3GVK - chains A and B of the 3 polymer chains in the assembly; structure by X-ray diffraction, 1.84 A resolution.

[Chain A (and B)]
Protein: Endo-N-acetylneuraminidase
Source organism: Enterobacteria phage K1F
Notes: EC 3.2.1.129; chain B of this document is another copy of the same molecule, construct and numbering; everything in this record applies to it too
Reference sequence: Q858B1 (Q858B1_BPK1F); residues 246-910 here = UniProt positions 246-910
Amino-acid sequence (670 residues; each row starts with the number of its first residue):
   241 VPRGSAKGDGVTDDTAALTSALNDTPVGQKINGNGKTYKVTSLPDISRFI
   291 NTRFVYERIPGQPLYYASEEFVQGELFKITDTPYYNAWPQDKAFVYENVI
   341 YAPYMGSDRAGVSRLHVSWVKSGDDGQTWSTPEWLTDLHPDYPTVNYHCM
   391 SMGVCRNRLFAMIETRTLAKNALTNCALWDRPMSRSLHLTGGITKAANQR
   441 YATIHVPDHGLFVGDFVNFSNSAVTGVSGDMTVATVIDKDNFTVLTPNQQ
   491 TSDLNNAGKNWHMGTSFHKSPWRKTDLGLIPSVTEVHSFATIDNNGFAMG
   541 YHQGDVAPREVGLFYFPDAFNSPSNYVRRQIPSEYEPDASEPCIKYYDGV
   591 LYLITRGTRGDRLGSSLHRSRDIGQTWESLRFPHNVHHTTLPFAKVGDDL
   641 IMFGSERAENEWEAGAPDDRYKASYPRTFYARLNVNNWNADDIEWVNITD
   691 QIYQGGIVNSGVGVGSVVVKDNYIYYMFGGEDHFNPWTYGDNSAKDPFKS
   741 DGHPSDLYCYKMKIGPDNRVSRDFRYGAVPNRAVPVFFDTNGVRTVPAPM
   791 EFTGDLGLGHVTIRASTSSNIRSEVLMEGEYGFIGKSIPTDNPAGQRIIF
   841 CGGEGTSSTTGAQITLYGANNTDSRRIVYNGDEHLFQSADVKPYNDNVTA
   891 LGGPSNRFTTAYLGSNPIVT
Not modelled in the structure: 241-266 (chain B: 241-244)
Sequence notes: expression tag (241-245); engineered mutation Ala350 (His in Q858B1)
Ion coordination: Na+: Thr322, Tyr324, His743, Ser745, Asp746

[How chain A and chain B interact]
Pairs across the interface (371; chain A residue first):
  Val267(A) with Lys753(B); Ile754(B)
  Gln269(A) with Asn274(B); Gly275(B); Asn291(B)
  Lys270(A) with Gln313(B)
  Leu283(A) with Asn758(B), hydrogen bond (backbone-side chain)
  Pro284(A) with Asp757(B); Asn758(B), hydrogen bond (backbone-side chain)
  Asp285(A) with Lys753(B), salt bridge; Pro756(B); Asp757(B), hydrogen bond (side chain-backbone); Asn758(B)
  Ile286(A) with Asp757(B), hydrogen bond (backbone-backbone); Asn758(B); Arg759(B); Val760(B)
  Ser287(A) with Gln313(B), hydrogen bond (backbone-side chain); Lys753(B), hydrogen bond; Asp757(B)
  Arg288(A) with Lys753(B)
  Ala307(A) with Val760(B)
  Glu315(A) with Arg765(B)
  Leu316(A) with Asp763(B); Phe764(B); Arg765(B), hydrogen bond (backbone-backbone)
  Phe317(A) with Arg765(B)
  Lys318(A) with Phe764(B); Arg765(B), hydrogen bond (backbone-backbone); Tyr766(B); Gly767(B), hydrogen bond (backbone-backbone); Ala768(B), hydrogen bond (backbone-backbone)
  Ile319(A) with Ala768(B)
  Thr320(A) with Ala768(B)
  Asp321(A) with Tyr766(B), hydrogen bond; Ala768(B); Val769(B); Asn771(B), hydrogen bond (backbone-backbone); Arg772(B), salt bridge
  Thr322(A) with Asn771(B); Arg772(B), hydrogen bond (backbone-side chain); Phe777(B)
  Pro323(A) with Asn771(B); Arg772(B); Pro775(B), hydrophobic
  Tyr324(A) with Phe777(B), hydrophobic; Pro787(B)
  Gln367(A) with Arg765(B), hydrogen bond; Gly767(B)
  Thr368(A) with Gly767(B)
  Trp369(A) with Gly767(B), hydrogen bond (backbone-backbone); Val769(B)
  Ser370(A) with Val769(B)
  Thr371(A) with Val769(B); Val776(B); Phe778(B)
  Pro372(A) with Asn771(B); Phe777(B); Phe778(B), hydrogen bond (backbone-backbone)
  Glu373(A) with Phe778(B)
  Trp374(A) with Phe777(B); Phe778(B), hydrogen bond (backbone-backbone); Asp779(B); Thr780(B)
  Leu375(A) with Thr780(B)
  Thr376(A) with Thr780(B)
  Asp377(A) with Asp779(B); Thr780(B), hydrogen bond
  His508(A) with Asn781(B); Gly782(B)
  Glu649(A) with Arg759(B), salt bridge
  Tyr661(A) with His428(B); His502(B)
  Ala663(A) with Asn338(B)
  Tyr665(A) with Asp365(B), hydrogen bond; Lys710(B), hydrogen bond; Arg759(B); Arg762(B)
  Asn687(A) with Val760(B)
  Ile688(A) with Val760(B)
  Thr689(A) with Val760(B); Ser761(B)
  Asp690(A) with Arg759(B); Val760(B); Ser761(B), hydrogen bond (backbone-backbone); Arg762(B)
  Ile692(A) with Gly363(B); Asp364(B)
  Gly695(A) with His428(B), hydrogen bond (backbone-side chain)
  Gly696(A) with Ser426(B); His428(B)
  Asp722(A) with Gly363(B)
  His723(A) with Asn338(B); Val339(B); Gly363(B), hydrogen bond (backbone-backbone); Asp365(B), salt bridge
  Phe724(A) with Val339(B), hydrophobic; Lys361(B); Ser362(B); Gly363(B)
  Asn725(A) with Ser426(B), hydrogen bond
  Trp727(A) with Ser424(B); Arg425(B); Ser426(B)
  Tyr729(A) with Arg425(B); Ser426(B), hydrogen bond (backbone-side chain); His428(B); Asn458(B); Ser460(B); His502(B); Gly504(B)
  Gly730(A) with Phe456(B); Asn458(B)
  Asp731(A) with Phe456(B); Ser506(B), hydrogen bond; His508(B); Lys509(B)
  Phe738(A) with Pro775(B), hydrophobic; Pro787(B), hydrophobic; Ala788(B), hydrophobic
  Ser740(A) with His508(B)
  Asp741(A) with Lys361(B), salt bridge; Arg772(B), hydrogen bond (backbone-side chain)
  His743(A) with Arg772(B)
  Asp746(A) with Arg772(B), salt bridge
  Tyr748(A) with Phe764(B), hydrophobic
  Phe764(A) with Arg765(B), hydrogen bond (backbone-side chain)
  Pro770(A) with Pro770(B)
  Arg772(A) with Arg784(B), hydrogen bond (backbone-side chain)
  Ala773(A) with Val769(B), hydrophobic; Val776(B); Arg784(B), hydrogen bond (backbone-side chain)
  Val774(A) with Val774(B), hydrophobic; Val776(B), hydrophobic
  Pro775(A) with Arg784(B)
  Phe778(A) with Ser740(B)
  Arg784(A) with Pro323(B); Phe738(B), hydrogen bond (side chain-backbone)
  Ala788(A) with Arg784(B)
  Pro789(A) with Val783(B)
  Met790(A) with Arg784(B); Val786(B), hydrophobic
  Glu791(A) with Val783(B); Arg784(B), hydrogen bond (backbone-backbone); Thr785(B); Val786(B), hydrogen bond (backbone-backbone); Arg804(B), salt bridge
  Phe792(A) with Val786(B); Phe792(B), hydrophobic
  Thr793(A) with Thr785(B); Val786(B), hydrogen bond (backbone-backbone); Pro787(B)
  Gly794(A) with Val786(B); Pro787(B); Ala788(B)
  Asp795(A) with Pro789(B); Met790(B), hydrogen bond (backbone-backbone)
  Leu796(A) with Met790(B); Phe792(B), hydrophobic
  Gly797(A) with Met790(B), hydrogen bond (backbone-backbone); Glu791(B), hydrogen bond (backbone-side chain); Phe792(B), hydrogen bond (backbone-backbone)
  Leu798(A) with Phe792(B); Leu796(B), hydrophobic
  Gly799(A) with Phe792(B), hydrogen bond (backbone-backbone)
  His800(A) with Asp795(B); Leu796(B), hydrogen bond (backbone-backbone)
  Val801(A) with Leu796(B); Leu798(B), hydrophobic
  Thr802(A) with Leu796(B), hydrogen bond (backbone-backbone); Gly797(B); Leu798(B), hydrogen bond (backbone-backbone)
  Ile803(A) with Leu798(B); Gly799(B)
  Arg804(A) with Leu798(B), hydrogen bond (backbone-backbone)
  Ser806(A) with Gly799(B); His800(B), hydrogen bond (side chain-backbone)
  Thr807(A) with His800(B)
  Arg812(A) with Thr846(B)
  Glu814(A) with His800(B), salt bridge; Val801(B), hydrogen bond (backbone-backbone)
  Val815(A) with Val801(B); Ile803(B), hydrophobic
  Leu816(A) with His800(B); Val801(B), hydrogen bond (backbone-backbone); Thr802(B); Ile803(B), hydrogen bond (backbone-backbone); Glu844(B)
  Met817(A) with Ile803(B); Ser813(B)
  Glu818(A) with Thr802(B); Ile803(B), hydrogen bond (backbone-backbone); Arg804(B), salt bridge; Ser813(B), hydrogen bond (backbone-side chain)
  Gly819(A) with Ala805(B); Ile811(B)
  Glu820(A) with Ile811(B), hydrogen bond (backbone-backbone)
  Tyr821(A) with Ile811(B); Arg812(B), hydrogen bond; Ser813(B), hydrogen bond (backbone-backbone)
  Gly822(A) with Ser813(B)
  Phe823(A) with Arg812(B); Ser813(B), hydrogen bond (backbone-backbone); Glu814(B); Val815(B), hydrogen bond (backbone-backbone); Leu816(B), hydrophobic
  Ile824(A) with Val815(B)
  Gly825(A) with Val815(B), hydrogen bond (backbone-backbone); Leu816(B); Met817(B), hydrogen bond (backbone-backbone)
  Lys826(A) with Met817(B), hydrogen bond (side chain-backbone); Glu818(B), hydrogen bond (side chain-backbone); Gly819(B), hydrogen bond (side chain-backbone); Glu820(B); Tyr821(B); Gly822(B)
  Ser827(A) with Met817(B), hydrogen bond (backbone-backbone); Glu818(B)
  Pro829(A) with Gly819(B); Glu820(B)
  Asn832(A) with Glu820(B), hydrogen bond
  Gly835(A) with Glu820(B)
  Gln836(A) with Glu820(B)
  Arg837(A) with Glu820(B), salt bridge; Tyr821(B); Gly822(B), hydrogen bond (backbone-backbone)
  Ile838(A) with Met817(B), hydrophobic; Gly822(B)
  Ile839(A) with Tyr821(B), hydrophobic; Gly822(B), hydrogen bond (backbone-backbone); Phe823(B); Ile824(B), hydrogen bond (backbone-backbone)
  Phe840(A) with Ile824(B); Phe840(B), hydrophobic; Leu856(B)
  Cys841(A) with Phe823(B), hydrophobic; Ile824(B), hydrogen bond (backbone-backbone); Gly825(B); Lys826(B); Ile838(B); Leu856(B)
  Gly842(A) with Lys826(B); Gln836(B); Ile838(B); Leu856(B); Gly858(B), hydrogen bond (backbone-backbone)
  Gly843(A) with Phe823(B); Gly825(B); Lys826(B), hydrogen bond (backbone-backbone); Gln836(B)
  Glu844(A) with Phe823(B); Lys826(B), hydrogen bond (backbone-backbone); Ile828(B); Gln836(B), hydrogen bond; Asn860(B)
  Gly845(A) with Phe823(B)
  Thr846(A) with Tyr821(B); Phe823(B)
  Ser848(A) with Arg865(B), hydrogen bond (backbone-side chain)
  Thr849(A) with Ala859(B)
  Thr850(A) with Gly858(B); Ala859(B), hydrogen bond (backbone-backbone)
  Gly851(A) with Tyr857(B); Gly858(B); Ala859(B); Arg865(B), hydrogen bond (backbone-side chain)
  Ala852(A) with Leu856(B); Tyr857(B), hydrogen bond (backbone-backbone); Arg865(B); Arg866(B); Ile867(B), hydrophobic
  Ile854(A) with Ile854(B), hydrophobic; Leu856(B), hydrophobic
  Arg865(A) with Ser878(B)
  Tyr869(A) with Tyr869(B); Phe876(B)
  Asn870(A) with Arg865(B), hydrogen bond; Ile867(B)
  Gly871(A) with Arg865(B); Ile867(B)
  Asp872(A) with Ser864(B); Arg865(B), salt bridge
  Glu873(A) with Arg865(B); Arg866(B), salt bridge; Ile867(B), hydrogen bond (backbone-backbone)
  His874(A) with Ile867(B); Tyr869(B), hydrogen bond
  Leu875(A) with Arg866(B); Ile867(B), hydrogen bond (backbone-backbone); Val868(B); Tyr869(B), hydrogen bond (backbone-backbone)
  Phe876(A) with Tyr869(B), hydrophobic; His874(B); Phe876(B), hydrophobic
  Gln877(A) with Val868(B); Tyr869(B), hydrogen bond (backbone-backbone); Asn870(B), hydrogen bond; Gly871(B); His874(B), hydrogen bond (backbone-side chain)
  Ser878(A) with Asn870(B), hydrogen bond; Gly871(B)
  Ala879(A) with Gly871(B); Asp872(B); Glu873(B); His874(B)
  Asp880(A) with His874(B)
  Val881(A) with His874(B)
  Lys882(A) with His874(B), hydrogen bond (backbone-backbone); Leu875(B); Phe876(B), hydrogen bond (backbone-backbone)
  Pro883(A) with Phe876(B)
  Tyr884(A) with Phe876(B), hydrogen bond (backbone-backbone); Gln877(B)
  Asn887(A) with Gly904(B)
  Thr889(A) with Ala879(B); Asp880(B)
  Ala890(A) with Asp880(B), hydrogen bond (backbone-side chain); Val881(B), hydrogen bond (backbone-backbone)
  Leu891(A) with Val881(B); Leu891(B), hydrophobic
  Gly892(A) with Val881(B), hydrogen bond (backbone-backbone); Lys882(B)
  Gly893(A) with Lys882(B)
  Ser895(A) with Asp886(B)
  Asn896(A) with Lys882(B); Pro883(B); Tyr884(B); Asp886(B)
  Arg897(A) with Pro883(B); Asn885(B); Asp886(B), salt bridge; Asn887(B), hydrogen bond (backbone-backbone); Thr910(B), hydrogen bond
  Phe898(A) with Val881(B); Lys882(B); Pro883(B); Thr889(B); Ala890(B); Leu891(B), hydrophobic
  Thr899(A) with Asn887(B); Val888(B); Thr889(B), hydrogen bond (backbone-backbone); Ala890(B)
  Thr900(A) with Ala890(B); Leu891(B), hydrogen bond (backbone-backbone)
  Ala901(A) with Leu891(B)
  Tyr902(A) with Leu891(B), hydrogen bond (backbone-backbone); Gly892(B); Gly893(B); Pro894(B); Arg897(B); Phe898(B), hydrogen bond (backbone-backbone)
  Leu903(A) with Phe898(B); Thr900(B)
  Gly904(A) with Phe898(B), hydrogen bond (backbone-backbone); Thr899(B), hydrogen bond (backbone-backbone)
  Ser905(A) with Thr899(B), hydrogen bond (side chain-backbone); Thr900(B)
  Asn906(A) with Thr900(B), hydrogen bond (backbone-side chain)
  Pro907(A) with Thr900(B); Ala901(B); Leu903(B), hydrophobic
  Ile908(A) with Thr900(B); Ala901(B), hydrogen bond (backbone-backbone); Tyr902(B), hydrophobic; Leu903(B), hydrogen bond (backbone-backbone)
  Val909(A) with Leu903(B); Ser905(B); Asn906(B)
  Thr910(A) with Leu903(B), hydrogen bond (backbone-backbone); Gly904(B)
Other interface residues (no listed pair), chain A (164 interface residues in all): Tyr306, Thr728, Tyr766, Gln853, Val868, Pro894
Other interface residues (no listed pair), chain B (161 interface residues in all): Ser370, Asn461, Asp470, Met503, Thr505, Arg672, Asp711, Gly755, Thr793, Gly794, Ser827, Arg837, Asp863, Asn896, Pro907

[In short]
164 residues of chain A face 161 of chain B across their interface; the contacts include 101 hydrogen bonds
and 13 salt bridges. Polar contacts include Asp285(A)-Lys753(B), Asp321(A)-Arg772(B) and Glu649(A)-Arg759(B).
Thr322(A), Tyr324(A), His743(A), Ser745(A) and Asp746(A) form the Na+ site.
Both chains are Endo-N-acetylneuraminidase (Enterobacteria phage K1F). Entry 3GVK (Crystal structure of
endo-neuraminidase NF mutant) was determined by X-ray diffraction together with 3GVJ and 3GVL from the same
study.
